2OOH - chains A and B of the 3 polymer chains in the assembly; structure by X-ray diffraction, 1.85 A resolution.

# Chain A (and B)
Protein: Macrophage migration inhibitory factor
From: Homo sapiens
Notes: EC 5.3.2.1; chain B of this document is another copy of the same molecule, construct and numbering; everything in this record applies to it too
UniProt: P14174 (MIF_HUMAN); numbering as in UniProt (aligned over 1-114)
Amino-acid sequence (114 residues; numbered 1 to 114; the number before each row is that of its first residue):
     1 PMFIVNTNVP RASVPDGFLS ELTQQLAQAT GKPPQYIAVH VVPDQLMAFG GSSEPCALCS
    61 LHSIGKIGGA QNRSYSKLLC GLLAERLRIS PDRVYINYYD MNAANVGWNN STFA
Reported in the primary citation:
  - binding site for the ligand OX3: Pro1, Lys32, Tyr95

# Interface between chain A and chain B
Pairs across the interface (62):
  Pro1(A) - Tyr95(B)
  Met2(A) - Leu58(B)  hydrophobic
  Met2(A) - Tyr95(B)  hydrophobic
  Met2(A) - Asn97(B)
  Ile4(A) - Leu58(B)  hydrophobic
  Arg11(A) - Leu46(B)
  Leu19(A) - Leu46(B)  hydrophobic
  Leu19(A) - Met47(B)
  Thr23(A) - Gly51(B)
  Pro34(A) - Gly50(B)
  Gln35(A) - Phe49(B)
  Gln35(A) - Gly50(B)
  Tyr36(A) - Tyr95(B)  hydrogen bond (backbone-side chain)
  Ile37(A) - Phe49(B)
  Ile37(A) - Gly50(B)  hydrogen bond (backbone-backbone)
  Ala38(A) - Ala48(B)
  Ala38(A) - Phe49(B)  hydrophobic
  Ala38(A) - Leu58(B)  hydrophobic
  Ala38(A) - Tyr95(B)  hydrophobic
  Val39(A) - Met47(B)
  Val39(A) - Ala48(B)  hydrogen bond (backbone-backbone)
  His40(A) - Asn6(B)
  His40(A) - Gln45(B)  hydrogen bond
  His40(A) - Leu46(B)
  His40(A) - Met47(B)
  His40(A) - Leu58(B)
  Val41(A) - Leu46(B)  hydrogen bond (backbone-backbone)
  Val42(A) - Gln45(B)
  His62(A) - Asn97(B)
  His62(A) - Tyr99(B)  hydrogen bond
  Met101(A) - Asn97(B)
  Met101(A) - Tyr98(B)
  Ala104(A) - Asn72(B)  hydrogen bond (backbone-side chain)
  Asn105(A) - Ile67(B)
  Asn105(A) - Asn72(B)  hydrogen bond
  Asn105(A) - Ile96(B)
  Asn105(A) - Asn97(B)
  Asn105(A) - Tyr98(B)  hydrogen bond (backbone-backbone)
  Val106(A) - Ile96(B)
  Val106(A) - Asn97(B)
  Gly107(A) - Ser76(B)
  Gly107(A) - Val94(B)
  Gly107(A) - Tyr95(B)
  Gly107(A) - Ile96(B)  hydrogen bond (backbone-backbone)
  Gly107(A) - Tyr98(B)
  Trp108(A) - Phe49(B)
  Trp108(A) - Asp92(B)  hydrogen bond (side chain-backbone)
  Trp108(A) - Val94(B)
  Trp108(A) - Tyr95(B)
  Asn109(A) - Pro91(B)  hydrogen bond (backbone-backbone)
  Asn109(A) - Asp92(B)
  Asn110(A) - Arg73(B)
  Asn110(A) - Ser76(B)
  Asn110(A) - Lys77(B)  hydrogen bond (backbone-backbone)
  Asn110(A) - Cys80(B)  hydrogen bond (backbone-side chain)
  Asn110(A) - Gly81(B)
  Asn110(A) - Pro91(B)
  Ser111(A) - Arg73(B)
  Ser111(A) - Ser76(B)  hydrogen bond (backbone-side chain)
  Thr112(A) - Asn72(B)
  Thr112(A) - Arg73(B)
  Thr112(A) - Ser76(B)
Also at the interface, not in a pair above, chain A (29 interface residues in all): Val14, Ser20, Phe113
Also at the interface, not in a pair above, chain B (26 interface residues in all): Gly69, Arg93

# Summary
Chain A and chain B form an interface of 29 and 26 residues respectively; the contacts include 15 hydrogen
bonds. Polar pairs include Tyr36(A)-Tyr95(B), His40(A)-Gln45(B) and His62(A)-Tyr99(B). The paper reports a
binding site for the ligand OX3 at Pro1(A), Lys32(A) and Tyr95(A).
Both chains are Macrophage migration inhibitory factor (Homo sapiens). Entry 2OOH (Crystal Structure of MIF
bound to a Novel Inhibitor, OXIM-11) was determined by X-ray diffraction (same publication as 2OOW and 2OOZ).
